PDB entry 5MUV | electron microscopy, 9.10 A resolution (very low resolution: no residue pairs are listed; an interface is given only as per-side residue counts) | chains A and L of the 6 polymer chains in the assembly

[Chain A (and L)]
Name: Packaging enzyme P4
Organism: Pseudomonas phage phi6
Notes: EC 3.6.1.15; chain L of this document is another copy of the same molecule, construct and numbering; everything in this record applies to it too
UniProt: P11125 (P4_BPPH6); numbering as in UniProt (aligned over 1-309)
Chain sequence (309 residues; each row starts with the number of its first residue):
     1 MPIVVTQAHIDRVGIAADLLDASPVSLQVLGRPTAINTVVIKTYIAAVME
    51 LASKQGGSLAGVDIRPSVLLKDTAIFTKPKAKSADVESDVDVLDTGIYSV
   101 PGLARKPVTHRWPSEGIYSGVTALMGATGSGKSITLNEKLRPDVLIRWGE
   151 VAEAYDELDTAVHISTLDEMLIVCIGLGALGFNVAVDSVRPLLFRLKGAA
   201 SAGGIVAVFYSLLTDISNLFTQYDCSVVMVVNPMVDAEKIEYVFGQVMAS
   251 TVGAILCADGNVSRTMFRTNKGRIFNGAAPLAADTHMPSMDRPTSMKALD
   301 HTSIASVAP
Unresolved in the structure: 1, 78-83, 277-309 (chain L: 78-83, 282-309)
Swiss-Prot annotation at these positions:
  - region: R111 to E138 (Involved in the regulation and mechanisms of transcription, replication and genome packaging)
  - binding site (ATP): G126 to S133
Small-molecule neighbours:
  - ADP (adenosine-5'-diphosphate), molecule 1: A127, T128, G129, S130, G131, K132, S133, I134, E153, Y155, G260
  - ADP, molecule 2: M248, R264, R273, F275
  - Ca2+ (CA): S133, E150, E153, D187

[Chain A / chain L interface]
At this resolution (9 A) residue pairs are not listed: 39 residues of chain A and 44 of chain L lie at the interface.

[Overview]
39 residues of chain A face 44 of chain L across their interface. Ligands of chain A: Ca2+ and ADP. UniProt
lists 8 ATP-binding residues on chain A.
Chain A and chain L are both Packaging enzyme P4 (Pseudomonas phage phi6); the structure, Atomic structure
fitted into a localized reconstruction of bacteriophage phi6 packaging hexamer P4, was determined by electron
microscopy, deposited together with 5MUU and 5MUW.
